PDB entry 6GSI | electron microscopy, 3.75 A resolution | chains A and D of the 12 polymer chains in the assembly

== Chain A (and D) ==
Protein: Capsid protein
Source organism: Feline calicivirus strain F9
Notes: chain D of this document is another copy of the same molecule, construct and numbering; everything in this record applies to it too
Reference sequence: P27406 (CAPSD_FCVF9); aligned to UniProt positions 1-669 over residues 1-669 (the alignment contains insertions or deletions, so no single offset holds)
Sequence (669 residues; each row starts with the number of its first residue):
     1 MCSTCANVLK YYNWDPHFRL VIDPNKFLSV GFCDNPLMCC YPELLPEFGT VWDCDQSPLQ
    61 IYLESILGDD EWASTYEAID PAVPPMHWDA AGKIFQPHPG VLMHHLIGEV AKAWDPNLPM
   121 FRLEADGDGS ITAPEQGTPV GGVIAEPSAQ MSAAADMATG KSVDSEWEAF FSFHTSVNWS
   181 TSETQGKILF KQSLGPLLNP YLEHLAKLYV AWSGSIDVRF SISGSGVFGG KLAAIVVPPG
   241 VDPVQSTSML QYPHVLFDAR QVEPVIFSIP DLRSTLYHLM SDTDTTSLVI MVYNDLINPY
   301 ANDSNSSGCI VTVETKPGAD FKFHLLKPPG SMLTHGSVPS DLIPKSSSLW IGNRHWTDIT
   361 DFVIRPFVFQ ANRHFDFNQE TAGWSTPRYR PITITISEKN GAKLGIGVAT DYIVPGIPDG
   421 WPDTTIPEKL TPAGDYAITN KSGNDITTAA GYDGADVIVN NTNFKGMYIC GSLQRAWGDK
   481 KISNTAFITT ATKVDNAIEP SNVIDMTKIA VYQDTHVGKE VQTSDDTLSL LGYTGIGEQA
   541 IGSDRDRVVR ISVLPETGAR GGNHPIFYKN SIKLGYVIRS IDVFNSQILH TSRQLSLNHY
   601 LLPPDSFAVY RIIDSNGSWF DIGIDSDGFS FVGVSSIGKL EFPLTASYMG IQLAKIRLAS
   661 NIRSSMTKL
Unresolved in the structure: 1-129, 664-669
Sequence notes: conflict N13 (Asp in P27406), R19 (Lys in P27406), D23 (Asn in P27406), 59 further conflict positions vs the reference (P27406) not listed; insertion (127, 493)
UniProt features mapped onto this chain:
  - site: E124, A125 (Cleavage), K480 (Interaction with host receptor F11R/JAM-1)
Ion coordination: K+: Q474, D479, K481, S483
Reported in the primary citation:
  - conformationally variable residues (loop rearrangement): Y293 to S307, Y436 to T448

== Chain A / chain D interface ==
Residue-residue contacts - 33 pairs, chain A then chain D:
  S130(A) - Q261(D)
  I131(A) - L256(D)
  I131(A) - Q261(D)
  T132(A) - L256(D)  hydrogen bond (backbone-backbone)
  P134(A) - H254(D)
  V210(A) - P238(D)  hydrophobic
  V210(A) - P239(D)
  V210(A) - G240(D)
  T275(A) - S274(D)
  L276(A) - R273(D)
  L276(A) - S274(D)  hydrogen bond (backbone-backbone)
  Y277(A) - R273(D)
  Y277(A) - S274(D)  hydrogen bond (side chain-backbone)
  L279(A) - D284(D)
  L325(A) - P238(D)  hydrophobic
  L325(A) - L272(D)  hydrophobic
  L326(A) - P238(D)
  L326(A) - Y252(D)
  P328(A) - V237(D)  hydrophobic
  P328(A) - P238(D)
  P328(A) - M249(D)  hydrophobic
  P328(A) - Y252(D)  hydrophobic
  P329(A) - S248(D)  hydrogen bond (backbone-side chain)
  P329(A) - M249(D)
  P329(A) - Q251(D)
  G330(A) - V244(D)
  G330(A) - S248(D)
  M332(A) - G240(D)
  M332(A) - V241(D)
  M332(A) - D242(D)  hydrogen bond (backbone-backbone)
  L333(A) - G240(D)
  T334(A) - V241(D)
  P415(A) - S552(D)
Also at the interface, not in a pair above, chain A (22 interface residues in all): A133, K327, S331, H335
Also at the interface, not in a pair above, chain D (24 interface residues in all): P253, V255, F257, R260, V265

== Summary ==
Chain A and chain D form an interface of 22 and 24 residues respectively, with 5 hydrogen bonds. Polar pairs
include Y277(A)-S274(D), P329(A)-S248(D) and T132(A)-L256(D). Q474(A), D479(A), K481(A) and S483(A) coordinate
K+. The paper reports conformational variability at Y293(A) and Y436(A).
Chain A and chain D are both Capsid protein (Feline calicivirus strain F9); the structure, Feline Calicivirus
Strain F9 bound to a soluble ectodomain fragment of feline junctional adhesion molecule A ..., was determined
by electron microscopy, deposited together with 6GSH.
